Entry 6VOL (electron microscopy, 4.06 A resolution (low resolution: residue-level contacts below are approximate; hydrogen-bond / salt-bridge calls are withheld)); this record covers chains C and E of the 26 polymer chains in the assembly.

== Chain C ==
Molecule: ATP synthase subunit alpha, chloroplastic
Organism: Spinacia oleracea
Notes: EC 7.1.2.2
UniProtKB: P06450 (ATPA_SPIOL); numbering as in UniProt (aligned over 1-507)
Amino-acid sequence (507 residues; row label = number of the first residue in the row):
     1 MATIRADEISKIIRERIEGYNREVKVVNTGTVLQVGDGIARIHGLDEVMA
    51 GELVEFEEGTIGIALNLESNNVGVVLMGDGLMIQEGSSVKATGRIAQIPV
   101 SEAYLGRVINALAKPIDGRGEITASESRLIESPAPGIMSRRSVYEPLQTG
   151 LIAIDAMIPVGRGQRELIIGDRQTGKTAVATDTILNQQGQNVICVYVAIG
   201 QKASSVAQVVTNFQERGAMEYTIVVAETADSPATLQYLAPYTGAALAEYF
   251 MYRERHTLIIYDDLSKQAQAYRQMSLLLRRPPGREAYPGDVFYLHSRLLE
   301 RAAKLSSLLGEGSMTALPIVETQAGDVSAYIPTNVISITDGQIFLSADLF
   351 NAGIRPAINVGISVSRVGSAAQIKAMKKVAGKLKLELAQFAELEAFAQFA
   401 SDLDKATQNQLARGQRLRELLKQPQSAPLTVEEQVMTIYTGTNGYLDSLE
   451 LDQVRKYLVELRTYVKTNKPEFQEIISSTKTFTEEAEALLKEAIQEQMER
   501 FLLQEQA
Disordered / not traced: 1-4, 505-507
Ligand contacts:
  - ADP (adenosine-5'-diphosphate): Val-364, Ser-365, Arg-366, Leu-385
  - ATP (adenosine-5'-triphosphate): Asp-171, Arg-172, Gln-173, Thr-174, Gly-175, Lys-176, Thr-177, Ala-178, Phe-350, Arg-355, Pro-356, Gln-423, Pro-424, Gln-425
UniProt features mapped onto this chain:
  - binding site (ATP): Gly-170 to Thr-177
  - site: Ser-363 (Required for activity)

== Chain E ==
Molecule: ATP synthase subunit beta, chloroplastic
Organism: Spinacia oleracea
Notes: EC 7.1.2.2
UniProtKB: P00825 (ATPB_SPIOL); numbering as in UniProt (aligned over 1-498)
Amino-acid sequence (498 residues; row label = number of the first residue in the row):
     1 MRINPTTSDPGVSTLEKKNLGRIAQIIGPVLDVAFPPGKMPNIYNALIVK
    51 GRDTAGQPMNVTCEVQQLLGNNRVRAVAMSATDGLTRGMEVIDTGAPLSV
   101 PVGGATLGRIFNVLGEPVDNLGPVDTRTTSPIHRSAPAFTQLDTKLSIFE
   151 TGIKVVDLLAPYRRGGKIGLFGGAGVGKTVLIMELINNIAKAHGGVSVFG
   201 GVGERTREGNDLYMEMKESGVINEQNIAESKVALVYGQMNEPPGARMRVG
   251 LTALTMAEYFRDVNEQDVLLFIDNIFRFVQAGSEVSALLGRMPSAVGYQP
   301 TLSTEMGSLQERITSTKEGSITSIQAVYVPADDLTDPAPATTFAHLDATT
   351 VLSRGLAAKGIYPAVDPLDSTSTMLQPRIVGEEHYEIAQRVKETLQRYKE
   401 LQDIIAILGLDELSEEDRLTVARARKIERFLSQPFFVAEVFTGSPGKYVG
   451 LAETIRGFQLILSGELDSLPEQAFYLVGNIDEATAKAMNLEMESKLKK
Disordered / not traced: 1-16, 497-498
Ligand contacts: ADP (adenosine-5'-diphosphate): Gly-173, Ala-174, Gly-175, Val-176, Gly-177, Lys-178, Thr-179, Val-180, Arg-205, Glu-208, Tyr-362, Pro-363, Gln-433, Phe-435, Ala-438, Phe-441, Thr-442
UniProt features mapped onto this chain:
  - binding site (ATP): Gly-172 to Thr-179

== Interface between chain C and chain E ==
Residue-residue contacts (112):
  Gly-44(C) with Arg-87(E)
  Leu-45(C) with Arg-87(E)
  Asp-46(C) with Arg-87(E)
  Glu-47(C) with Thr-86(E); Arg-87(E)
  Val-48(C) with Thr-86(E)
  Met-49(C) with Arg-52(E); Gly-84(E); Leu-85(E); Thr-86(E)
  Ala-50(C) with Ile-26(E); Gly-84(E); Leu-85(E)
  Leu-65(C) with Ile-26(E)
  Asn-66(C) with Ile-27(E)
  Leu-67(C) with Ala-24(E); Gln-25(E); Ile-26(E); Arg-87(E)
  Glu-68(C) with Gln-25(E); Ile-27(E); Arg-87(E)
  Ser-69(C) with Gln-25(E); Arg-73(E); Arg-87(E)
  Asn-71(C) with Arg-87(E)
  Val-72(C) with Arg-87(E)
  Glu-131(C) with Asp-83(E)
  Ala-134(C) with Asn-240(E)
  Pro-135(C) with Thr-206(E)
  Gly-136(C) with Thr-206(E)
  Ile-137(C) with Thr-206(E); Asn-210(E); Gln-238(E)
  Met-138(C) with Val-118(E); Asn-120(E)
  Arg-140(C) with Thr-206(E); Asn-210(E); Met-214(E)
  Arg-141(C) with Asn-210(E); Met-214(E)
  Arg-165(C) with Arg-205(E)
  Arg-280(C) with Ile-27(E)
  Pro-281(C) with Ala-287(E)
  Arg-284(C) with Val-296(E)
  Gly-289(C) with Glu-284(E)
  Asp-290(C) with Glu-284(E)
  Phe-292(C) with Met-239(E); Arg-277(E); Gln-280(E); Glu-284(E)
  Tyr-293(C) with Asn-240(E); Arg-246(E); Glu-284(E)
  Ser-296(C) with Met-239(E)
  Arg-297(C) with Asn-240(E); Pro-242(E)
  Glu-300(C) with Glu-204(E); Arg-205(E); Thr-206(E); Met-239(E); Asn-240(E)
  Ser-328(C) with Ala-331(E)
  Thr-333(C) with Tyr-328(E); Ala-331(E)
  Ile-336(C) with Ala-174(E)
  Ser-337(C) with Ala-174(E); Arg-205(E); Arg-277(E); Tyr-328(E)
  Ile-338(C) with Arg-205(E); Met-239(E)
  Thr-339(C) with Arg-205(E)
  Asp-340(C) with Arg-205(E); Arg-207(E)
  Gly-361(C) with Arg-354(E); Ala-358(E)
  Ile-362(C) with Arg-354(E)
  Val-364(C) with Gly-175(E); Arg-354(E)
  Ser-365(C) with Phe-441(E)
  Arg-366(C) with Gly-175(E); Arg-205(E); Arg-207(E); Phe-441(E)
  Val-367(C) with Val-440(E)
  Gly-368(C) with Phe-441(E)
  Ser-369(C) with Val-440(E)
  Ala-370(C) with Val-440(E)
  Gly-381(C) with Thr-442(E)
  Lys-382(C) with Thr-442(E)
  Leu-385(C) with Thr-442(E); Tyr-475(E)
  Glu-386(C) with Tyr-475(E)
  Ala-388(C) with Ala-358(E)
  Gln-389(C) with Lys-359(E); Ile-361(E); Arg-429(E); Gln-472(E); Tyr-475(E)
  Glu-392(C) with Lys-359(E); Arg-425(E); Arg-429(E)
  Phe-396(C) with Leu-410(E); Arg-425(E)
  Phe-399(C) with Ile-405(E); Ala-406(E); Gly-409(E); Leu-410(E)
  Ala-400(C) with Leu-410(E)
  Ser-401(C) with Asp-411(E)
  Gln-410(C) with Gln-472(E)
Also at the interface, not in a pair above, chain C (66 interface residues in all): Asn-70, Ser-142, Ser-363, Leu-393, Asp-402
Also at the interface, not in a pair above, chain E (66 interface residues in all): Gly-28, Thr-82, Asp-119, Glu-208, Gly-209, Tyr-236, Glu-241, Pro-243, Tyr-298, Pro-330, Asp-336, Gly-360, Gln-402, Glu-439, Gly-443, Ser-444, Leu-476

== Overview ==
The chain C/chain E interface involves 66 residues from each chain. ADP is bound between chain C and chain E.
Ligands of chain C: ATP. Curated annotation (UniProt) lists 8 ATP-binding residues on chain C; 8 ATP-binding
residues on chain E.
Here chain C is ATP synthase subunit alpha, chloroplastic and chain E is ATP synthase subunit beta,
chloroplastic, both from Spinacia oleracea. Entry 6VOL (Chloroplast ATP synthase (R2, CF1FO)) was determined
by electron microscopy (same publication as 6VM1, 6VM4, 6VMB, 6VMD, 6VMG, 6VOF and 8 further entries).
